Entry 7R07 (X-ray diffraction, 3.10 A resolution); this record covers chains F and L of the 12 polymer chains in the assembly.

# Chain F
Protein: AbiK
Source organism: Lactococcus lactis
UniProt: Q48614 (Q48614_9LACT); residue numbers follow UniProt; this construct covers 1-599
Sequence (601 residues; row label = number of the first residue in the row; numbers below 1 keep their minus sign (Gly-1 is residue -1)):
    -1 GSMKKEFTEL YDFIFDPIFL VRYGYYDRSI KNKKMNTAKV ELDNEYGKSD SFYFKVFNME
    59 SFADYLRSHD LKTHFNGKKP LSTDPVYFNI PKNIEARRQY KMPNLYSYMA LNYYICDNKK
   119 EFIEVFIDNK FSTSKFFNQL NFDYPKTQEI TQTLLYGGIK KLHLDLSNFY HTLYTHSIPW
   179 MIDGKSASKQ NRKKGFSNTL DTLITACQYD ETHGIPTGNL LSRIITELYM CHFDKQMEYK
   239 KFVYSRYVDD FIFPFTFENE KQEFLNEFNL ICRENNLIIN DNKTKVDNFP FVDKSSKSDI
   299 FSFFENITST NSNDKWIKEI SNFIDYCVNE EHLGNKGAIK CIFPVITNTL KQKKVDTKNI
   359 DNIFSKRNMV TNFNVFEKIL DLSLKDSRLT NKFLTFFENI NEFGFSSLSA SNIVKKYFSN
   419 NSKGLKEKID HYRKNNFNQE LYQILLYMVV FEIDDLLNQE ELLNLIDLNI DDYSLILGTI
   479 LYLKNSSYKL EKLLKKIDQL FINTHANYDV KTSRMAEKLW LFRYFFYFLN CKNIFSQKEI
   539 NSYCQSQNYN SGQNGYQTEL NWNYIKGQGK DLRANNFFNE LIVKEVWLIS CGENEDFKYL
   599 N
Unresolved in the structure: -1
Differences from the reference sequence: expression tag (-1 to 0)
Modified positions: Tyr44 (O-phosphotyrosine; PTR)
Ion coordination: Mg2+: Asp163, Leu164, Asp247 (shared with DC10(L) of chain L)
What the authors report for this chain:
  - binding site for the 11-nt DNA strand: Tyr44, Asp141, Tyr142, Tyr245, Lys295, Phe299, Asn346
  - catalytic residues: Tyr44, Asp163, Asp247, Asp248
  - mutagenesis - Y44F, T151W/T369W, D247N: abolished catalytic activity
  - mutagenesis - Y142A, Y245A, K295A, F299A: decreased catalytic activity
  - mutagenesis - D141A, T145A: unchanged catalytic activity
  - self-association interface (contacts with another copy of this molecule): Thr369

# Chain L
Molecule: 11-nt DNA strand
Source organism: Escherichia coli BL21
Sequence (11 nucleotides; numbered 1 to 11; the number before each row is that of its first residue):
     1 CCCCCCCCCC C
Unresolved in the structure: 11
Ion coordination: Mg2+: DC10 (shared with Asp163(F), Leu164(F), Asp247(F) of chain F)

# Chain F / chain L interface
Residue-residue contacts - 39 pairs, chain F then chain L:
  Asn30(F) with DC1(L), hydrogen bond to the phosphate; DC2(L), phosphate contact
  Lys32(F) with DC1(L), phosphate contact; DC2(L), salt bridge to the phosphate
  Met33(F) with DC1(L), base contact
  Tyr44(F) with DC1(L), sugar contact
  Arg96(F) with DC10(L), hydrogen bond to the base
  Tyr98(F) with DC10(L), hydrogen bond to the base
  Asp141(F) with DC6(L), phosphate contact
  Tyr142(F) with DC7(L), stacking on the base; DC8(L), sugar contact
  Thr145(F) with DC8(L), hydrogen bond to the base
  Asp163(F) with DC10(L), phosphate contact
  Asn166(F) with DC10(L), phosphate contact
  Phe167(F) with DC10(L), phosphate contact
  Tyr168(F) with DC10(L), phosphate contact
  His169(F) with DC10(L), hydrogen bond to the phosphate
  Tyr245(F) with DC8(L), stacking on the base; DC9(L), sugar contact
  Asp247(F) with DC9(L), phosphate contact; DC10(L), phosphate contact
  Asp248(F) with DC9(L), phosphate contact; DC10(L), phosphate contact
  Lys295(F) with DC7(L), hydrogen bond to the base
  Phe299(F) with DC6(L), stacking on the base
  Lys334(F) with DC8(L), phosphate contact; DC9(L), phosphate contact
  Gly335(F) with DC7(L), sugar contact; DC8(L), phosphate contact
  Lys338(F) with DC7(L), sugar contact; DC8(L), phosphate contact
  Cys339(F) with DC7(L), hydrogen bond to the sugar
  Pro342(F) with DC6(L), base contact
  Val343(F) with DC6(L), hydrogen bond to the base
  Asn346(F) with DC5(L), base contact; DC6(L), hydrogen bond to the base
  Gln350(F) with DC4(L), hydrogen bond to the base; DC5(L), base contact
  Lys390(F) with DC7(L), salt bridge to the phosphate
Also at the interface, not in a pair above, chain F (38 interface residues in all): Lys29, Thr131, Asn136, Pro143, Gln146, Thr215, Val246, Lys281, Ser293, Lys349
Also at the interface, not in a pair above, chain L (10 interface residues in all): DC3

# In short
The interface between chain F and chain L involves 38 residues on one side and 10 on the other, with 10
hydrogen bonds, 2 salt bridges and 3 aromatic stacking contacts. Polar contacts include Arg96(F)-DC10(L),
Tyr98(F)-DC10(L) and Thr145(F)-DC8(L). The paper reports catalytic residues Tyr44(F), Asp163(F) and Asp247(F)
among others; Y142A, Y245A and K295A of chain F, among others, reduce catalytic activity; 9 substitutions were
tested in all.
Here chain F is AbiK (Lactococcus lactis) and chain L is an 11-nt DNA strand (Escherichia coli BL21). Entry
7R07 (Abortive infection DNA polymerase AbiK from Lactococcus lactis) was determined by X-ray diffraction,
deposited together with 7R06, 7R08 and 7Z0Z.
